PDB entry 1RWC | X-ray diffraction, 1.90 A resolution | chain A

Chain A:
Molecule: chondroitin AC lyase
Organism: Arthrobacter aurescens
Notes: EC 4.2.2.5
UniProtKB: P84141 (P84141_ARTAU); residue numbers follow UniProt; this construct covers 1-757
Sequence (757 residues; numbered 1 to 757; the number before each row is that of its first residue):
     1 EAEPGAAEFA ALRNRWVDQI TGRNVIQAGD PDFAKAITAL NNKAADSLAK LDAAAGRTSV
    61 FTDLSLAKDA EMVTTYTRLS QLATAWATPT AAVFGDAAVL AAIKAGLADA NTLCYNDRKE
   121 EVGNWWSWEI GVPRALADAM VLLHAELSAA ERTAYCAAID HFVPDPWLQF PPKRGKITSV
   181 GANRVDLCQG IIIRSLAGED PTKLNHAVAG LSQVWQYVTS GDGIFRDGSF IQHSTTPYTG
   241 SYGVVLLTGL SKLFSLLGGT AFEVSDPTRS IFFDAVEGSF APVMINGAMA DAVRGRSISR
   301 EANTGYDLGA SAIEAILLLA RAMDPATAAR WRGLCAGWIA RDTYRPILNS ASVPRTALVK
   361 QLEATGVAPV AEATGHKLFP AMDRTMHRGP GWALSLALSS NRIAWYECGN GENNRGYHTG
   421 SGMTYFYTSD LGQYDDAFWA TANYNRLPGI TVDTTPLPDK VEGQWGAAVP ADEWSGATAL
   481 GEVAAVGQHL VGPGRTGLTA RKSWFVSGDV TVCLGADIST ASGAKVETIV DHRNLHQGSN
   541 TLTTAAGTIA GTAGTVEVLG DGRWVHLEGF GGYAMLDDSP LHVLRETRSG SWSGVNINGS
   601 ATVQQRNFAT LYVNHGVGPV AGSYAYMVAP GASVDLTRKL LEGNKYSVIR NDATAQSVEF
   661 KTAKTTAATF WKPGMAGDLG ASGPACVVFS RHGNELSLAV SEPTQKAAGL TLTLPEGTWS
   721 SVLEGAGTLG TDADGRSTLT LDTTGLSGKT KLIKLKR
Unresolved in the structure: 1-3
Metal / ion sites: Na+: His233, Thr235, Trp465

Summary:
His233, Thr235 and Trp465 coordinate Na+.
Chain A is chondroitin AC lyase (Arthrobacter aurescens); the structure, Crystal structure of Arthrobacter
aurescens chondroitin AC lyase, was determined by X-ray diffraction together with 1RW9, 1RWA, 1RWF, 1RWG and
1RWH from the same study.
